PDB entry 4EA5 | X-ray diffraction, 2.14 A resolution | chains A and D of the 3 polymer chains in the assembly

== Chain A ==
Molecule: Methyl-CpG-binding domain protein 4
Organism: Homo sapiens
Notes: EC 3.2.2.-; fragment: glycosylase domain (residues 426-580) of MBD4; engineered mutation(s): D560A
UniProtKB: O95243 (MBD4_HUMAN); residues 427-580 here = UniProt positions 427-580
Chain sequence (160 residues; each row starts with the number of its first residue):
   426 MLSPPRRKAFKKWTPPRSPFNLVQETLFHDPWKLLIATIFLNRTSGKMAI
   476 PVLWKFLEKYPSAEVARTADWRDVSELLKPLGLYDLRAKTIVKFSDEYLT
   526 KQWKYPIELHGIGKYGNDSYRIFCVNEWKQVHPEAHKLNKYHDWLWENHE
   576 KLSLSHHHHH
Not modelled in the structure: 426-438, 575-585
Sequence notes: expression tag (426, 581-585); conflict Ala560 (Asp in O95243)
Swiss-Prot annotation at these positions:
  - modified residue: Ser428 (Phosphoserine)
  - natural variant: Arg431 to Ser580 (deletion: In TPDS2), Arg468 (R468W: In UVM1), Arg546 to Ser580 (deletion: In TPDS2), Leu563 to Ser580 (deletion: In TPDS2 and UVM1), His567 (deletion: In TPDS2), Trp569 to Ser580 (deletion: In UVM1)
From the paper describing this entry:
  - binding site for the 12-nt DNA strand (chain D): Arg468
  - binding site for the 12-nt DNA strand: Val448, Gln449, Tyr540
  - mutagenesis - Q449A: abolished catalytic activity on all DNA substrates tested
  - specificity-determining residues: Val448 (proposed by the authors, not directly observed)

== Chain D ==
Molecule: 12-nt DNA strand
Sequence (12 nucleotides; each row starts with the number of its first residue):
     1 GCTGCGCGCTGG
Not modelled in the structure: 1-2

== Interface between chain A and chain D ==
Pairs across the interface - 20 pairs, chain A then chain D:
  Arg468(A) with DG6(D), hydrogen bond to the base
  Thr469(A) with DG6(D), hydrogen bond to the base
  Lys472(A) with DT10(D), salt bridge to the phosphate
  Met473(A) with DG8(D), sugar contact; DC9(D), sugar contact
  Lys504(A) with DC7(D), sugar contact
  Pro505(A) with DC7(D), phosphate contact; DG8(D), sugar contact
  Leu506(A) with DG6(D), hydrogen bond to the base
  Gly507(A) with DG6(D), base contact; DC7(D), hydrogen bond to the sugar
  Leu508(A) with DC5(D), base contact; DG6(D), hydrogen bond to the sugar
  Tyr509(A) with DG6(D), hydrogen bond to the phosphate; DC7(D), hydrogen bond to the phosphate
  Asp510(A) with DG6(D), hydrogen bond to the phosphate
  Leu511(A) with DG4(D), base contact; DC5(D), base contact; DG6(D), hydrogen bond to the phosphate
  Arg512(A) with DG6(D), base contact

== Overview ==
The interface between chain A and chain D involves 13 residues on one side and 7 on the other, with 9 hydrogen
bonds and 1 salt bridge. Polar contacts include Arg468(A)-DG6(D), Thr469(A)-DG6(D) and Leu506(A)-DG6(D). The
paper reports a binding site for the 12-nt DNA strand at Val448(A), Gln449(A) and Tyr540(A); Q449A of chain A
abolishes catalytic activity on all DNA substrates tested.
Here chain A is Methyl-CpG-binding domain protein 4 (Homo sapiens) and chain D is a 12-nt DNA strand. Entry
4EA5 (Structure of the glycoslyase domain of MBD4 bound to a 5hmU containing DNA) was determined by X-ray
diffraction, deposited together with 4E9E, 4E9F, 4E9G, 4E9H and 4EA4.
